6X48 - chain A; structure by X-ray diffraction, 2.90 A resolution.

# Chain A
Protein: Sortilin
From: Homo sapiens
UniProtKB: Q99523 (SORT_HUMAN); residues 53-715 here correspond to UniProt positions 86-748 (UniProt number = residue number + 33)
Sequence (663 residues; numbered 53 to 715; the number before each row is that of its first residue):
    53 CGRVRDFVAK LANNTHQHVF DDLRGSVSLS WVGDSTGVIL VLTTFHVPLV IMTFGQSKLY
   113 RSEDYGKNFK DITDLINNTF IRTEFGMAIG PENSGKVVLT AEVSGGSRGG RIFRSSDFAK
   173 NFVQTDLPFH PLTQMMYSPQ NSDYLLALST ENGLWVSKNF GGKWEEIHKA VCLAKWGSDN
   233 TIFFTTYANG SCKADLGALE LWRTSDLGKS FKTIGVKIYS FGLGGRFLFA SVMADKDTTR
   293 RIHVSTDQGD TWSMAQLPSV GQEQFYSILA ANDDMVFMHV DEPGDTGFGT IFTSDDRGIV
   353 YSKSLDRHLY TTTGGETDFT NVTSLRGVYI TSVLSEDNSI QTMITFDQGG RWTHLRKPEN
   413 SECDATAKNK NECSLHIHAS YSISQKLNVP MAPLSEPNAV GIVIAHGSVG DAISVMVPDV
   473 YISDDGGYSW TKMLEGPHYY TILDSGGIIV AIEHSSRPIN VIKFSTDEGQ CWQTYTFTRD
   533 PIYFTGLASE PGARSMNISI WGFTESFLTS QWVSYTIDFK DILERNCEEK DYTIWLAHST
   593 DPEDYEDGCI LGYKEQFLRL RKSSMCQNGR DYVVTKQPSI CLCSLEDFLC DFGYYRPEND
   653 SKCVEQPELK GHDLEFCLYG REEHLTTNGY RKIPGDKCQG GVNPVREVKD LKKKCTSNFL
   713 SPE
Unresolved in the structure: 100-106, 559-560
Construct notes: conflict Met-617 (Val650 in Q99523)
Cystine bridges: Cys-415/Cys-425, Cys-579/Cys-618, Cys-601/Cys-633, Cys-635/Cys-690, Cys-642/Cys-655
Covalent attachments: N-acetylglucosamine (NAG) linked to Asn-373, Asn-549
Residues lining bound ligands: UP4 (N-(3,5-dichlorobenzene-1-carbonyl)-5,5-dimethyl-L-norleucine): Tyr-271, Ser-272, Phe-273, Gly-274, Phe-281, Ala-282, Ser-283, Arg-292, Ile-294, Gln-316, Phe-317, Tyr-318, Ser-319, Ile-320, Tyr-362, Thr-365, Gly-366

# Summary
Chain A binds compound UP4. Covalently linked N-acetylglucosamine: at Asn-373 and Asn-549.
Chain A is Sortilin (Homo sapiens); the structure, Sortilin-Progranulin Interaction With Compound 17, was
determined by X-ray diffraction, deposited together with 6X3L and 6X4H.
